3D8A - chains E and G of the 8 polymer chains in the assembly; structure by X-ray diffraction, 2.55 A resolution.

# Chain E (and G)
Protein: Relaxosome protein TraM
Source organism: Escherichia coli (strain K12)
Notes: fragment: UNP database residues 58-127; chain G of this document is another copy of the same molecule, construct and numbering; everything in this record applies to it too
UniProtKB: P10026 (TRAM1_ECOLI); residues 58-127 here = UniProt positions 58-127
Amino-acid sequence (70 residues; each row starts with the number of its first residue):
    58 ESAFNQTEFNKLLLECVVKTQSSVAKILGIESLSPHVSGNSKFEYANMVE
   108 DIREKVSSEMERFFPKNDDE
Disordered / not traced: 58-59, 123-127
UniProt features mapped onto this chain:
  - mutagenesis: K76 (K76E: 100,000-fold decrease in conjugation efficiency, but tetramerizes and binds DNA normally), E88 (E88L/Q: Increased homotetramer stability), K99 (K99E: 100,000-fold decrease in conjugation efficiency, but tetramerizes and binds DNA normally. Binds less well to TraD. May be dominant over wild-type. Partially rescued by a TraD E-712 mutation), V106 (V106A: 2000-fold decrease in conjugation efficiency, but tetramerizes and binds DNA normally), R110 (R110E: 33,000-fold decrease in conjugation efficiency, but tetramerize and bind DNA normally), F121 (F121S: Alters oligomerization, probably more dimers than tetramers)

# Interface between chain E and chain G
Contacting residue pairs (41):
  N67(E) with F66(G)
  L70(E) with F66(G), hydrophobic
  L71(E) with F66(G), hydrophobic; L69(G), hydrophobic
  V74(E) with L70(G), hydrophobic; C73(G); V74(G), hydrophobic
  V75(E) with C73(G), hydrophobic
  T77(E) with T77(G)
  Q78(E) with K76(G); T77(G), hydrogen bond; S80(G)
  V81(E) with S80(G); V81(G), hydrophobic; I84(G), hydrophobic
  I84(E) with I84(G), hydrophobic
  E88(E) with I84(G); I87(G); E88(G)
  H93(E) with I87(G), hydrogen bond (side chain-backbone); L90(G); S91(G), hydrogen bond (side chain-backbone)
  F100(E) with I87(G), hydrophobic; L90(G), hydrophobic
  M105(E) with K83(G)
  D108(E) with K83(G)
  I109(E) with K76(G); S79(G); S80(G); K83(G)
  V113(E) with E72(G); V75(G), hydrophobic; K76(G)
  E116(E) with V75(G)
  M117(E) with K68(G); L71(G), hydrophobic; E72(G)
  F120(E) with L71(G), hydrophobic
  F121(E) with N67(G); K68(G); L71(G), hydrophobic
Interface residues without a listed pair, chain E (24 interface residues in all): L85, S89, V94, K112
Interface residues without a listed pair, chain G (24 interface residues in all): F61, T64, P92

# In short
Chain E and chain G each contribute 24 residues to their interface, with 3 hydrogen bonds. Among the polar
pairs are Q78(E)-T77(G), H93(E)-I87(G) and H93(E)-S91(G). Curated annotation (UniProt) lists 6 mutagenesis
sites on chain E.
Chain E and chain G are both Relaxosome protein TraM (Escherichia coli (strain K12)); the structure,
Co-crystal structure of TraM-TraD complex, was determined by X-ray diffraction.
